8JUY - chains A and F of the 6 polymer chains in the assembly; structure by electron microscopy, 4.34 A resolution (low resolution: residue-level contacts below are approximate; hydrogen-bond / salt-bridge calls are withheld).

# Chain A
Molecule: ATPase family AAA domain-containing protein 2
Organism: Homo sapiens
Notes: EC 3.6.1.-
UniProt: Q6PL18 (ATAD2_HUMAN); the construct lacks a stretch of the UniProt sequence, so the offset changes along the chain: 403-983 = UniProt 403-983; 984-1163 = UniProt 1118-1297; 1164-1233 = UniProt 1321-1390
Amino-acid sequence (831 residues; numbered 403 to 1233; the number before each row is that of its first residue):
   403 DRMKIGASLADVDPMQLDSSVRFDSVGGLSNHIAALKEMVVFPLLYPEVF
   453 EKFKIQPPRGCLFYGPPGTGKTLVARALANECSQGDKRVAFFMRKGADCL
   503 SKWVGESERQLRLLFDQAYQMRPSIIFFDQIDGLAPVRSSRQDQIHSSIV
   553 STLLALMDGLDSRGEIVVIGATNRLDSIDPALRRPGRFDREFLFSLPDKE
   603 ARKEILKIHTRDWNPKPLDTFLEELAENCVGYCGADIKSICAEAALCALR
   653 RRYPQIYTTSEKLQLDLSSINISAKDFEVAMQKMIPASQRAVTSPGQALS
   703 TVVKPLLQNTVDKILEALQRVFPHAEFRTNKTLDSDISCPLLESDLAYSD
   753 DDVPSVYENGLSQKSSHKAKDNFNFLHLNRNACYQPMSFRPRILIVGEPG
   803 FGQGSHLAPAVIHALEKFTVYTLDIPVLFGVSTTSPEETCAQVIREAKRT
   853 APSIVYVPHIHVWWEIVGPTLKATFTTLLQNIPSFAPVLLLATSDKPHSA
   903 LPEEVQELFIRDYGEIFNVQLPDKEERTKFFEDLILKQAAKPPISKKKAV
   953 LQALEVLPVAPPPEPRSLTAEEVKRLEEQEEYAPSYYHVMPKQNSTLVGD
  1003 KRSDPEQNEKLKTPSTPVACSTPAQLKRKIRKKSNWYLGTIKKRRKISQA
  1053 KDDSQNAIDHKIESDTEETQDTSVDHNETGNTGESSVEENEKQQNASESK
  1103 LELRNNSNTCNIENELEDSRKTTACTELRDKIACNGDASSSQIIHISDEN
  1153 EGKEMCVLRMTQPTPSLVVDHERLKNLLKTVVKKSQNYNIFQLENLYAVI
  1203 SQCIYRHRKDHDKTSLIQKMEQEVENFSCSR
Not modelled in the structure: 403-412, 540-545, 660-665, 730-786, 924-1233
Differences from the reference sequence: engineered mutation Gln-532 (Glu in Q6PL18)
Small-molecule neighbours:
  - ADP (adenosine-5'-diphosphate): Gly-472, Lys-473, Lys-497, Ile-607, Lys-640
  - ATP (adenosine-5'-triphosphate): Asp-560, Arg-586, Arg-589
Curated features (UniProtKB/Swiss-Prot):
  - binding site (ATP): Gly-467 to Thr-474
  - modified residue: Ser-410 (Phosphoserine), Ser-746 (Phosphoserine), Ser-751 (Phosphoserine), Ser-1005 (Phosphoserine), Thr-1015 (Phosphothreonine), Thr-1018 (Phosphothreonine), Thr-1042 (Phosphothreonine), Ser-1066 (Phosphoserine), Ser-1099 (Phosphoserine), Ser-1101 (Phosphoserine), Ser-1109 (Phosphoserine), Thr-1166 (Phosphothreonine)
  - cross-link (Glycyl lysine isopeptide (Lys-Gly)): Lys-994 (interchain with G-Cter in SUMO2), Lys-1014 (interchain with G-Cter in SUMO2), Lys-1102 (interchain with G-Cter in SUMO2)
What the authors report for this chain:
  - conformationally variable residues (order/disorder transition): Gly-408 to Asp-413
  - mutagenesis - E532Q: increased stability
  - mutagenesis - D415A/E532Q/R540A: decreased stability

# Chain F
Molecule: ATPase family AAA domain-containing protein 2
Organism: Homo sapiens
Notes: EC 3.6.1.-
UniProt: Q6PL18 (ATAD2_HUMAN); the construct lacks a stretch of the UniProt sequence and is renumbered around it, so the offset changes along the chain: 403-944 = UniProt 403-944; 1102-1140 = UniProt 945-983; 1141-1320 = UniProt 1118-1297; 1321-1390 = UniProt 1321-1390
Amino-acid sequence (831 residues; each row starts with the number of its first residue; note: 157 numbers in that range are skipped by the numbering (no residue carries them; nothing is unmodelled there)):
   403 DRMKIGASLADVDPMQLDSSVRFDSVGGLSNHIAALKEMVVFPLLYPEVF
   453 EKFKIQPPRGCLFYGPPGTGKTLVARALANECSQGDKRVAFFMRKGADCL
   503 SKWVGESERQLRLLFDQAYQMRPSIIFFDQIDGLAPVRSSRQDQIHSSIV
   553 STLLALMDGLDSRGEIVVIGATNRLDSIDPALRRPGRFDREFLFSLPDKE
   603 ARKEILKIHTRDWNPKPLDTFLEELAENCVGYCGADIKSICAEAALCALR
   653 RRYPQIYTTSEKLQLDLSSINISAKDFEVAMQKMIPASQRAVTSPGQALS
   703 TVVKPLLQNTVDKILEALQRVFPHAEFRTNKTLDSDISCPLLESDLAYSD
   753 DDVPSVYENGLSQKSSHKAKDNFNFLHLNRNACYQPMSFRPRILIVGEPG
   803 FGQGSHLAPAVIHALEKFTVYTLDIPVLFGVSTTSPEETCAQVIREAKRT
   853 APSIVYVPHIHVWWEIVGPTLKATFTTLLQNIPSFAPVLLLATSDKPHSA
   903 LPEEVQELFIRDYGEIFNVQLPDKEERTKFFEDLILKQAAKP
  1102 PISKKKAVLQALEVLPVAPPPEPRSLTAEEVKRLEEQEEYAPSYYHVMPK
  1152 QNSTLVGDKRSDPEQNEKLKTPSTPVACSTPAQLKRKIRKKSNWYLGTIK
  1202 KRRKISQAKDDSQNAIDHKIESDTEETQDTSVDHNETGNTGESSVEENEK
  1252 QQNASESKLELRNNSNTCNIENELEDSRKTTACTELRDKIACNGDASSSQ
  1302 IIHISDENEGKEMCVLRMTQPTPSLVVDHERLKNLLKTVVKKSQNYNIFQ
  1352 LENLYAVISQCIYRHRKDHDKTSLIQKMEQEVENFSCSR
Not modelled in the structure: 403-421, 599-600, 689-695, 728-782, 1102-1330, 1390
Differences from the reference sequence: engineered mutation Gln-532 (Glu in Q6PL18)
Small-molecule neighbours: ATP (adenosine-5'-triphosphate): Gly-470, Gly-472, Leu-475, Leu-598, Ala-603, Arg-604, Ile-607, Tyr-634, Cys-635, Gly-636, Ala-637, Asp-638, Ile-639, Lys-640
Curated features (UniProtKB/Swiss-Prot):
  - binding site (ATP): Gly-467 to Thr-474
  - modified residue: Ser-410 (Phosphoserine), Ser-746 (Phosphoserine), Ser-751 (Phosphoserine), Ser-1162 (Phosphoserine), Thr-1172 (Phosphothreonine), Thr-1175 (Phosphothreonine), Thr-1199 (Phosphothreonine), Ser-1223 (Phosphoserine), Ser-1256 (Phosphoserine), Ser-1258 (Phosphoserine), Ser-1266 (Phosphoserine), Thr-1323 (Phosphothreonine)
  - cross-link (Glycyl lysine isopeptide (Lys-Gly)): Lys-1151 (interchain with G-Cter in SUMO2), Lys-1171 (interchain with G-Cter in SUMO2), Lys-1259 (interchain with G-Cter in SUMO2)
What the authors report for this chain:
  - mutagenesis - E532Q: increased stability
  - mutagenesis - D415A/E532Q/R540A: decreased stability

# How chain A and chain F interact
Residue-residue contacts (32):
  Asp-413(A) with Arg-586(F)
  Met-417(A) with Pro-587(F)
  Gln-666(A) with Lys-454(F)
  Leu-667(A) with Phe-455(F)
  Lys-677(A) with Asn-783(F); Ala-784(F)
  Asp-678(A) with Asn-783(F)
  Phe-679(A) with Asn-783(F)
  Glu-680(A) with Asn-783(F); Ala-784(F)
  Val-681(A) with Gln-787(F)
  Gln-684(A) with His-726(F); Gln-787(F); Pro-788(F); Met-789(F); Pro-889(F)
  Lys-685(A) with Ala-853(F)
  Met-686(A) with Arg-851(F)
  Ile-687(A) with Lys-850(F)
  Gln-699(A) with Asn-883(F); Ile-884(F); Pro-885(F)
  Ser-702(A) with Ser-886(F); Phe-887(F)
  Val-704(A) with Phe-887(F)
  Ser-807(A) with Gln-882(F)
  His-808(A) with Gln-882(F)
  Ile-827(A) with Ala-875(F)
  Pro-828(A) with Ala-875(F)
  Gly-832(A) with Glu-839(F); Thr-872(F)
  Thr-835(A) with Glu-839(F)
Other interface residues (no listed pair), chain A (26 interface residues in all): Asp-415, Ala-676, Thr-703, Phe-831

# Summary
Chain A and chain F form an interface of 26 and 23 residues respectively. Bound to chain A: ADP and ATP. Bound
to chain F: ATP. From the paper: E532Q of chain A increases stability; conformational variability at
Gly-408(A); 4 substitutions were tested in all.
Chain A and chain F are both ATPase family AAA domain-containing protein 2 (Homo sapiens); the structure,
Human ATAD2 Walker B mutant-H3/H4K5Q complex, ATP state (Class II), was determined by electron microscopy
together with 8H3H, 8JUW and 8JUZ from the same study.
